PDB entry 9ES7 | electron microscopy, 1.94 A resolution | chains A and B of the 18 polymer chains in the assembly

== Chain A ==
Molecule: Cytochrome b6
Organism: Spinacia oleracea
UniProt: P00165 (CYB6_SPIOL); numbering as in UniProt (aligned over 1-215)
Chain sequence (215 residues; row label = number of the first residue in the row):
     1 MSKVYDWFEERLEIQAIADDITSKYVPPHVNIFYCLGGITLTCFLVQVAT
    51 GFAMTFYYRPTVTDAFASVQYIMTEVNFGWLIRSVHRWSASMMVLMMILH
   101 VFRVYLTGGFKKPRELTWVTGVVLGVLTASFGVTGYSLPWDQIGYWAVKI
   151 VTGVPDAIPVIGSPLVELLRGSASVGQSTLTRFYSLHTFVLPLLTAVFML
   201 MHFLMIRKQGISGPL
Disordered / not traced: 1
Covalent attachments: heme c (HEC) linked to C35
Metal / ion sites: heme Fe site 1: H86, H187; heme Fe site 2: H100, H202
Ligand contacts:
  - beta-carotene (BCR): I32, F33, I39, M96, L99
  - chlorophyll a (CLA): M97, I98, V101, F102, Y105, G125, V126, A129, S130, V133, T134, F183
  - heme c (HEC): V30, N31, Y34, G38, L41, T42, F203, I206, R207, G210, I211
  - heme (HEM), molecule 1: Y34, G37, G38, T40, L41, M93, M97, H100, V101, R103, V104, G109, R114, T117, W118, G121, V122, L124, T128, M199, H202, F203, I206, G210, I211, S212
  - heme (HEM), molecule 2: F44, Q47, V48, G51, F52, M54, T55, Y58, R83, H86, R87, A90, M93, T128, F131, G135, L138, P139, Y184, H187, T188, P192
From the paper describing this entry:
  - catalytic residues: D20, R207 (proposed by the authors, not directly observed)

== Chain B ==
Molecule: Cytochrome b6-f complex subunit 4
Organism: Spinacia oleracea
UniProt: P00166 (PETD_SPIOL); numbering as in UniProt (aligned over 1-160)
Chain sequence (160 residues; each row starts with the number of its first residue):
     1 MGVTKKPDLNDPVLRAKLAKGMGHNYYGEPAWPNDLLYIFPVVILGTIAC
    51 NVGLAVLEPSMIGEPADPFATPLEILPEWYFFPVFQILRTVPNKLLGVLL
   101 MASVPAGLLTVPFLENVNKFQNPFRRPVATTVFLVGTVVALWLGIGATLP
   151 IDKSLTLGLF
Disordered / not traced: 1
Ligand contacts:
  - chlorophyll a (CLA): Y80, F81, P83, V84, M101, A102, V104, P105, L108, V111, V132, F133, G136, V139, A140, L143
  - heme c (HEC): N25, I39, F40, V43, I44
From the paper describing this entry:
  - catalytic residues: D35 (proposed by the authors, not directly observed)

== How chain A and chain B interact ==
Contacting residue pairs - 91 pairs, chain A then chain B:
  K24(A) - N25(B)
  K24(A) - P30(B)
  K24(A) - A31(B)  hydrogen bond (backbone-backbone)
  Y25(A) - K5(B)
  Y25(A) - N25(B)  hydrogen bond (backbone-backbone)
  Y25(A) - Y26(B)
  Y25(A) - Y27(B)
  Y25(A) - G28(B)
  Y25(A) - E29(B)
  Y25(A) - P30(B)
  V26(A) - Y27(B)
  V26(A) - G28(B)
  V26(A) - E29(B)  hydrogen bond (backbone-backbone)
  V26(A) - D35(B)
  P27(A) - H24(B)
  P27(A) - Y27(B)
  P28(A) - Y27(B)
  I39(A) - V43(B)  hydrophobic
  I39(A) - T47(B)
  F66(A) - I62(B)  hydrophobic
  F66(A) - G63(B)
  F66(A) - E64(B)
  F66(A) - P65(B)
  M73(A) - S60(B)
  R83(A) - S60(B)
  R83(A) - M61(B)  hydrogen bond (side chain-backbone)
  S84(A) - A55(B)
  S84(A) - P59(B)
  S84(A) - S60(B)  hydrogen bond (side chain-backbone)
  V85(A) - A55(B)  hydrophobic
  R87(A) - S60(B)
  W88(A) - N51(B)
  W88(A) - L54(B)
  W88(A) - A55(B)
  W88(A) - E58(B)  hydrogen bond (side chain-backbone)
  S89(A) - N51(B)
  S91(A) - W79(B)
  M92(A) - N51(B)
  V94(A) - Y80(B)  hydrophobic
  F102(A) - F133(B)  hydrophobic
  Y105(A) - E115(B)  hydrogen bond
  Y105(A) - R126(B)  hydrogen bond (backbone-side chain)
  Y105(A) - A129(B)  hydrogen bond (side chain-backbone)
  Y105(A) - F133(B)  hydrophobic
  L106(A) - P123(B)
  T107(A) - Q121(B)  hydrogen bond (backbone-side chain)
  G108(A) - Q121(B)
  G108(A) - R126(B)
  F110(A) - V111(B)  hydrophobic
  F110(A) - P112(B)  hydrophobic
  F110(A) - E115(B)
  F110(A) - R126(B)
  K111(A) - E115(B)
  K111(A) - N118(B)  hydrogen bond (side chain-backbone)
  K111(A) - F120(B)  hydrogen bond (side chain-backbone)
  K112(A) - N116(B)
  P113(A) - K20(B)
  R114(A) - G21(B)  hydrogen bond (side chain-backbone)
  E115(A) - N116(B)  hydrogen bond
  W118(A) - L108(B)  hydrogen bond (side chain-backbone)
  W118(A) - P112(B)
  A129(A) - F81(B)
  G132(A) - E78(B)
  G132(A) - Y80(B)
  Y136(A) - L76(B)  hydrogen bond (side chain-backbone)
  Y136(A) - E78(B)
  W140(A) - A66(B)
  D141(A) - E64(B)
  D141(A) - A66(B)
  Q142(A) - E64(B)  hydrogen bond (backbone-backbone)
  Q142(A) - P65(B)
  Q142(A) - A66(B)
  Q142(A) - D67(B)  hydrogen bond (side chain-backbone)
  Q142(A) - A70(B)  hydrogen bond (side chain-backbone)
  Q142(A) - P72(B)
  Y145(A) - A66(B)  hydrophobic
  Y145(A) - P68(B)
  W146(A) - D67(B)
  W146(A) - A70(B)  hydrogen bond (side chain-backbone)
  W146(A) - T71(B)
  W146(A) - P72(B)
  W146(A) - I75(B)  hydrophobic
  V154(A) - V98(B)
  Q209(A) - M22(B)
  I211(A) - H24(B)
  G213(A) - H24(B)
  G213(A) - Q121(B)  hydrogen bond (backbone-side chain)
  P214(A) - H24(B)
  P214(A) - Q121(B)
  L215(A) - N122(B)  hydrogen bond (backbone-side chain)
  L215(A) - R125(B)
Interface residues without a listed pair, chain A (65 interface residues in all): I21, T22, S23, T42, C43, V46, Q70, W80, L81, L95, I98, V119, V122, V126, V133, I143, I150, A157, I158, P159, G210, S212
Interface residues without a listed pair, chain B (65 interface residues in all): G23, W32, I44, I48, V56, P77, L88, K94, L95, P105, L109, K119
Interface features reported in the paper:
  - pairs named by the authors: R125(B)-L215(A)

== Summary ==
Chain A and chain B each contribute 65 residues to their interface, with 22 hydrogen bonds. Polar contacts
include R83(A)-M61(B), S84(A)-S60(B) and W88(A)-E58(B). The authors report a contact between R125(B) and
L215(A). Chlorophyll a is bound between chain A and chain B. Chain A binds heme and beta-carotene. From the
paper: catalytic residues D20(A), R207(A) and D35(B).
Here chain A is Cytochrome b6 and chain B is Cytochrome b6-f complex subunit 4, both from Spinacia oleracea.
Entry 9ES7 (Cryo-EM structure of Spinacia oleracea cytochrome b6f complex with water molecules at 1.94 A
resolution) was determined by electron microscopy (same publication as 9ES8 and 9ES9).
